7NN9 - chain A; structure by X-ray diffraction, 2.00 A resolution.

[Chain A]
Molecule: Neuraminidase N9
Source organism: Influenza A virus (A/tern/Australia/G70C/1975(H11N9))
Notes: EC 3.2.1.18
Reference sequence: P03472 (NRAM_IATRA); the construct lacks a stretch of the UniProt sequence and is renumbered around it, so the offset changes along the chain: 82-169 = UniProt 83-170; 170-333 = UniProt 172-335; 335-392 = UniProt 336-393; 394-412 = UniProt 394-412; 1 more segments
Sequence (388 residues; row label = number of the first residue in the row; note: 2 numbers in that range are skipped by the numbering (no residue carries them; nothing is unmodelled there); a row labelled like 412A-412B holds insertion residues (412A, then the next letters in order)):
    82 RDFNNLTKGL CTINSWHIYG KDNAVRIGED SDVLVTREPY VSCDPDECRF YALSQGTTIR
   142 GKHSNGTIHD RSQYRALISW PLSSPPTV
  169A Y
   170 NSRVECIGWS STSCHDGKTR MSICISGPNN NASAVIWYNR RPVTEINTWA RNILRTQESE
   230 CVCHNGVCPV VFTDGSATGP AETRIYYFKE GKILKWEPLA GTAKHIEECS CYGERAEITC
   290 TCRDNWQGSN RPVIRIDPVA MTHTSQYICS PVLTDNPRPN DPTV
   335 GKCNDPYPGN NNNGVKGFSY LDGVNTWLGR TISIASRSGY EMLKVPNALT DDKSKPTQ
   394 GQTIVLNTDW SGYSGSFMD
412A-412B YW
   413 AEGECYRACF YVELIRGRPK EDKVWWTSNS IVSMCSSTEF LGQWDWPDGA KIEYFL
Disulfides: Cys92-Cys417, Cys124-Cys129, Cys175-Cys193, Cys183-Cys230, Cys232-Cys237, Cys278-Cys291, Cys280-Cys289, Cys318-Cys337, Cys421-Cys447
Glycans and other covalent adducts: N-acetylglucosamine (NAG) linked to Asn86, Asn146; glycan linked to Asn200
Bound ions: Ca2+: Asp293, Gly297, Asp324, Asn347
UniProt features mapped onto this chain:
  - active site: Asp151 (Proton donor/acceptor), Tyr406 (Nucleophile)
  - binding site (substrate): Arg118, Arg152, Glu276, Glu277, Arg292, Arg371
  - binding site (Ca(2+)): Asp293, Gly297, Asp324, Asn347
  - glycosylation (N-linked (GlcNAc...) asparagine): Asn86, Asn146, Asn200

[Summary]
Covalently linked N-acetylglucosamine: at Asn86, Asn146 and Asn200. Asp293, Gly297, Asp324 and Asn347 form the
Ca2+ site. UniProt lists active-site residues Asp151 and Tyr406, 6 substrate-binding residues and 4
Ca2+-binding residues.
Chain A is Neuraminidase N9 (Influenza A virus (A/tern/Australia/G70C/1975(H11N9))); the structure, Native
influenza virus neuraminidase subtype N9 (tern), was determined by X-ray diffraction (same publication as
1NNC).
